1SRN - chains A and B; structure by X-ray diffraction, 1.80 A resolution.

Chain A:
Molecule: Ribonuclease A
From: Bos taurus
Notes: EC 3.1.27.5
Reference sequence: P61823 (RNAS1_BOVIN); residues 1-118 here correspond to UniProt positions 27-144 (UniProt number = residue number + 26)
Chain sequence (118 residues; each row starts with the number of its first residue):
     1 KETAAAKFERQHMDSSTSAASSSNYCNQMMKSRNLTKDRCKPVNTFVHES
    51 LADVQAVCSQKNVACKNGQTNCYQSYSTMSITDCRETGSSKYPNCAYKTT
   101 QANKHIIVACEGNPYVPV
Unresolved in the structure: 114-118
UniProt features mapped onto this chain:
  - active site: His12 (Proton acceptor)
  - binding site (substrate): Lys7, Arg10, Lys41 to Thr45, Lys66, Arg85
  - glycosylation: Lys1 (N-linked (Glc) (glycation) lysine), Lys7 (N-linked (Glc) (glycation) lysine), Asn34 (N-linked (GlcNAc...) asparagine), Lys37 (N-linked (Glc) (glycation) lysine), Lys41 (N-linked (Glc) (glycation) lysine)
Disulfides: Cys26-Cys84, Cys40-Cys95, Cys58-Cys110, Cys65-Cys72
From the paper describing this entry:
  - binding site for sulfate ion: Gln11, His12
  - contacts within the chain: Gln11-Lys41, Lys41-Asn44 (hydrogen bond), Leu35-Lys41, Lys61-Gln74, Thr87-Ser90
  - conformationally variable residues (order/disorder transition): Pro114 to Val118
  - catalytic residues: Lys7, His12, Lys41 (citing earlier work)

Chain B:
Molecule: Ribonuclease A
From: Bos taurus
Reference sequence: P61823 (RNAS1_BOVIN); residues 111-124 here correspond to UniProt positions 137-150 (UniProt number = residue number + 26)
Chain sequence (14 residues; numbered 111 to 124; the number before each row is that of its first residue):
   111 EGNPYVPVHFDASV
Unresolved in the structure: 111-113
UniProt features mapped onto this chain:
  - active site: His119 (Proton donor)
From the paper describing this entry:
  - binding site for sulfate ion: His119
  - conformationally variable residues (order/disorder transition, side-chain flip): Glu111 to Asn113, His119
  - catalytic residues: His119 (citing earlier work)
  - mutagenesis - F120L, D121N: decreased catalytic activity on cytidine cyclic 2',3'-phosphate (citing earlier work)
  - mutagenesis - F120A: decreased catalytic activity (citing earlier work)
  - mutagenesis - F120Y: unchanged catalytic activity on RNA (citing earlier work)
  - mutagenesis - F120Y (2-fold): increased catalytic activity on uridine cyclic 2',3'-phosphate (citing earlier work)

Interface between chain A and chain B:
Contacting residue pairs (45; chain A residue first):
  Ala4(A) - Val118(B)  hydrophobic
  Ala5(A) - Val116(B)  hydrophobic
  Ala5(A) - Val118(B)
  Phe8(A) - Pro117(B)  hydrophobic
  Phe8(A) - Val118(B)
  Phe8(A) - His119(B)
  Phe8(A) - Phe120(B)
  His12(A) - Phe120(B)
  Thr45(A) - Phe120(B)
  Val47(A) - Phe120(B)  hydrophobic
  Val54(A) - Pro117(B)
  Gln55(A) - Pro117(B)
  Cys58(A) - Tyr115(B)
  Cys58(A) - Val116(B)
  Cys58(A) - Pro117(B)
  Cys65(A) - Asp121(B)
  Lys66(A) - Asp121(B)  salt bridge
  Cys72(A) - Asp121(B)
  Tyr73(A) - Tyr115(B)  hydrogen bond
  Lys104(A) - Ser123(B)
  Lys104(A) - Val124(B)
  His105(A) - Ser123(B)
  His105(A) - Val124(B)  hydrogen bond (backbone-backbone)
  Ile106(A) - Phe120(B)  hydrophobic
  Ile106(A) - Ala122(B)
  Ile107(A) - Phe120(B)
  Ile107(A) - Asp121(B)  hydrogen bond (backbone-backbone)
  Ile107(A) - Ala122(B)  hydrogen bond (backbone-backbone)
  Ile107(A) - Val124(B)
  Val108(A) - Pro117(B)  hydrophobic
  Val108(A) - His119(B)
  Val108(A) - Phe120(B)  hydrophobic
  Val108(A) - Asp121(B)
  Ala109(A) - Pro117(B)
  Ala109(A) - Val118(B)  hydrogen bond (backbone-backbone)
  Ala109(A) - His119(B)  hydrogen bond (backbone-backbone)
  Cys110(A) - Tyr115(B)  hydrophobic
  Cys110(A) - Val116(B)
  Glu111(A) - Tyr115(B)
  Glu111(A) - Val116(B)  hydrogen bond (backbone-backbone)
  Glu111(A) - Val118(B)
  Gly112(A) - Pro114(B)
  Asn113(A) - Pro114(B)  hydrogen bond (backbone-backbone)
  Asn113(A) - Tyr115(B)
  Asn113(A) - Val116(B)
Interface residues without a listed pair, chain A (25 interface residues in all): Asn71, Ile81
The authors on this interface:
  - residue pairs: Glu111(A)-Val116(B) (backbone contact), Asn113(A)-Pro114(B) (hydrogen bond)
  - hot spots on chain B (mutagenesis) - F120A: decreased binding to Ribonuclease A (chain A) (citing earlier work)

Overview:
25 residues of chain A and 11 residues of chain B are in contact, with 8 hydrogen bonds and 1 salt bridge.
Polar contacts include Lys66(A)-Asp121(B), Tyr73(A)-Tyr115(B) and His105(A)-Val124(B). The paper describes a
backbone contact between Glu111(A) and Val116(B); a hydrogen bond between Asn113(A) and Pro114(B). The paper
reports catalytic residues Lys7(A), His12(A) and His119(B) among others; F120L and D121N of chain B reduce
catalytic activity on cytidine cyclic 2',3'-phosphate; 4 substitutions were tested in all.
Here chain A is Ribonuclease A and chain B is Ribonuclease A, both from Bos taurus. Entry 1SRN (The refined
crystal structure of a fully active semisynthetic ribonuclease at 1.8 angstroms resolution) was determined by
X-ray diffraction.
